PDB entry 7KHC | electron microscopy, 4.14 A resolution (low resolution: residue-level contacts below are approximate; hydrogen-bond / salt-bridge calls are withheld) | chains F and X of the 10 polymer chains in the assembly

Chain F:
Protein: RNA polymerase sigma factor RpoD
Organism: Escherichia coli (strain K12)
Reference sequence: P00579 (RPOD_ECOLI); residue numbers follow UniProt; this construct covers 1-613
Amino-acid sequence (613 residues; numbered 1 to 613; the number before each row is that of its first residue):
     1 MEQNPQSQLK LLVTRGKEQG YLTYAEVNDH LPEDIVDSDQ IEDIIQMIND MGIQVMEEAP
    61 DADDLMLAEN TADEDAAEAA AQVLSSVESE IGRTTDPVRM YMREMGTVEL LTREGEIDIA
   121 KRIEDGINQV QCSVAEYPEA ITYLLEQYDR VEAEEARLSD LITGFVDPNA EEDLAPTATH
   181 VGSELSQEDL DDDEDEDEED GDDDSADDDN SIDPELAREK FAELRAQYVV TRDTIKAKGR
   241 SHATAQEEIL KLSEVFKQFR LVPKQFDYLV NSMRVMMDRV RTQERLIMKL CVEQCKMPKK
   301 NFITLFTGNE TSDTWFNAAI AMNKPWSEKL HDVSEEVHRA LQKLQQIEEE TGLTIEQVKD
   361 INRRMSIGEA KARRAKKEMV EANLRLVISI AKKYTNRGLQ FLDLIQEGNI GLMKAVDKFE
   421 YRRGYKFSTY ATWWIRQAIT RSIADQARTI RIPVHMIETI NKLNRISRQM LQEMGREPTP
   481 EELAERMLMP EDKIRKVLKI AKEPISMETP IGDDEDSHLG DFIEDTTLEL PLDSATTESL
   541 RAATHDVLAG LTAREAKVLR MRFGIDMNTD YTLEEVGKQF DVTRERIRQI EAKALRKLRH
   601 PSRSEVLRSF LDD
Not modelled in the structure: 1-114, 168-212, 237-242, 613
UniProt features mapped onto this chain:
  - DNA-binding region: Leu573 to Ala592 (H-T-H motif)
  - region: Arg584 to Arg599 (Interaction with anti-sigma factors)
  - motif: Asp403 to Gln406 (Interaction with polymerase core subunit RpoC)
  - site: Arg562 (Interaction with anti-sigma factors)
  - mutagenesis: Ala553 (A553D: Disrupts the interaction with Escherichia phage lambda antitermination protein Q), Arg596 (R596D/E: 2-fold reduction in activation of class II Crp-dependent promoters)

Chain X:
Molecule: DNA/RNA
Organism: Escherichia coli K-12
Sequence (63 nucleotides; row label = number of the first residue in the row):
     1 CAGAAAATTA TTTTAAATTT CCTCTTGTCA GGCCGGAATA ACTCCCTATA ATGCGCCACC
    61 ACT

Chain F / chain X interface:
Contacting residue pairs (13; chain F residue first):
  Arg441(F) - DC44(X)
  Arg451(F) - DT43(X)
  Pro453(F) - DC42(X)
  Val454(F) - DT43(X)
  His455(F) - DC42(X)
  Arg554(F) - DC24(X)
  Val582(F) - DT25(X)
  Arg584(F) - DT26(X)
  Glu585(F) - DG27(X)
  Arg586(F) - DT23(X)
  Arg586(F) - DC24(X)
  Arg586(F) - DT25(X)
  Lys593(F) - DC22(X)

Overview:
Chain F and chain X form an interface of 11 and 9 residues respectively. From UniProt: 2 mutagenesis sites on
chain F.
Here chain F is RNA polymerase sigma factor RpoD (Escherichia coli (strain K12)) and chain X is DNA/RNA
(Escherichia coli K-12). Entry 7KHC (Escherichia coli RNA polymerase and rrnBP1 promoter closed complex) was
determined by electron microscopy, deposited together with 7KHE, 7KHB and 7KHI.
